Entry 7MI4 (electron microscopy, 3.20 A resolution); this record covers chains A and H of the 8 polymer chains in the assembly.

[Chain A]
Protein: CRISPR-associated exonuclease Cas4/endonuclease Cas1 fusion
Organism: Geobacter sulfurreducens
Notes: EC 3.1.-.-, 3.1.12.1
UniProt: Q74H36 (CS4F1_GEOSL); numbering as in UniProt (aligned over 1-559)
Amino-acid sequence (559 residues; row label = number of the first residue in the row):
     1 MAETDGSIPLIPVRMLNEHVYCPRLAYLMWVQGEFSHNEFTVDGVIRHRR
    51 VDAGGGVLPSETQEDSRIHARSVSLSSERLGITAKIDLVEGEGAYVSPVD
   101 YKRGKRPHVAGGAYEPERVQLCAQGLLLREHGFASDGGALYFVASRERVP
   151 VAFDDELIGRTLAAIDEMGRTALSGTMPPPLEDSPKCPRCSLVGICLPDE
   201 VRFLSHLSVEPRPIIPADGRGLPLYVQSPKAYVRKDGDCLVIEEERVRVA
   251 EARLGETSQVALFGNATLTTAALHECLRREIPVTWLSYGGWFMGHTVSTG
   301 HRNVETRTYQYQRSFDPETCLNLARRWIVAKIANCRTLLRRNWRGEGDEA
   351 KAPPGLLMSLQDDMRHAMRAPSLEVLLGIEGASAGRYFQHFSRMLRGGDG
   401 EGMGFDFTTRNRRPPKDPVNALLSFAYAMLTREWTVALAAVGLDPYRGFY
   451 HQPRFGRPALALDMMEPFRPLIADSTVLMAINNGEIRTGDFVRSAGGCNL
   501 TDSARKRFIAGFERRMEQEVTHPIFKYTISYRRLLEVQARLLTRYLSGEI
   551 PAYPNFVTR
Unresolved in the structure: 1-4, 559
Ion coordination: 4Fe-4S cluster Fe: Cys-22, Cys-187, Cys-190, Cys-196; Mn2+ site 1: His-48, Asp-87, Asp-100, Tyr-101; Mn2+ site 2: Glu-380, Glu-466
Residues lining bound ligands: 4Fe-4S cluster (SF4): Tyr-21, Cys-22, Arg-24, Leu-25, Leu-28, Pro-180, Leu-181, Cys-187, Cys-190, Cys-196, Pro-198
Swiss-Prot annotation at these positions:
  - binding site ([4Fe-4S] cluster): Cys-22, Cys-187, Cys-190, Cys-196
  - binding site (Mn(2+)): Asp-87, Asp-100, Glu-380, His-451, Glu-466
From the paper describing this entry:
  - binding site for the 35-nt DNA strand (chain H): Arg-14, Asn-17, Glu-18, Tyr-21, Leu-25, Met-29, Phe-35, Glu-117, Cys-190, Ser-191, Leu-192
  - specificity-determining residues: Glu-18
  - specificity-determining residues: Arg-14, Leu-25, Leu-192 (by similarity / conservation)
  - catalytic residues: His-48, Asp-87, Asp-100, Lys-102
  - Mn2+ coordination: His-48, Asp-87, Asp-100
  - mutagenesis - H48G, D100A: decreased catalytic activity
  - mutagenesis - S191A: decreased catalytic activity on Gsu-PAM
  - mutagenesis - E18Y: abolished catalytic activity on both PAMs

[Chain H]
Molecule: 35-nt DNA strand
Sequence (35 nucleotides; row label = number of the first residue in the row):
     1 GTCGTAGCTGAGGCCTCAGCTACGACTTTTTGAAT
Ion coordination: Mn2+: DC15 (shared with 3 residues of chain E)

[Interface between chain A and chain H]
Contacting residue pairs (49):
  Pro-12(A) / DT31(H)  phosphate contact
  Val-13(A) / DT31(H)  phosphate contact
  Arg-14(A) / DT31(H)  hydrogen bond to the phosphate
  Arg-14(A) / DG32(H)  salt bridge to the phosphate
  Arg-14(A) / DA33(H)  salt bridge to the phosphate
  Glu-18(A) / DA33(H)  base contact
  Glu-18(A) / DA34(H)  base contact
  Tyr-21(A) / DA34(H)  stacking on the base
  Tyr-21(A) / DT35(H)  base contact
  Met-29(A) / DG32(H)  base contact
  Met-29(A) / DA33(H)  base contact
  Phe-35(A) / DG32(H)  stacking on the base
  Phe-35(A) / DA33(H)  base contact
  Phe-40(A) / DA33(H)  sugar contact
  Phe-40(A) / DA34(H)  sugar contact
  Thr-41(A) / DG32(H)  sugar contact
  Thr-41(A) / DA33(H)  hydrogen bond to the sugar
  Gly-44(A) / DG32(H)  phosphate contact
  Gly-44(A) / DA33(H)  phosphate contact
  Val-45(A) / DG32(H)  sugar contact
  His-48(A) / DT31(H)  phosphate contact
  His-48(A) / DG32(H)  salt bridge to the phosphate
  His-48(A) / DA33(H)  salt bridge to the phosphate
  Thr-83(A) / DT30(H)  phosphate contact
  Ala-84(A) / DT30(H)  phosphate contact
  Ala-84(A) / DT31(H)  phosphate contact
  Lys-85(A) / DT29(H)  base contact
  Lys-85(A) / DT30(H)  hydrogen bond to the base
  Lys-85(A) / DT31(H)  hydrogen bond to the phosphate
  Asp-87(A) / DG32(H)  phosphate contact
  Asp-100(A) / DG32(H)  phosphate contact
  Tyr-101(A) / DG32(H)  phosphate contact
  Lys-102(A) / DA33(H)  salt bridge to the phosphate
  Arg-103(A) / DA33(H)  phosphate contact
  Arg-103(A) / DA34(H)  salt bridge to the phosphate
  Tyr-114(A) / DT35(H)  stacking on the base
  Pro-116(A) / DT35(H)  base contact
  Glu-117(A) / DA34(H)  base contact
  Gln-120(A) / DG32(H)  phosphate contact
  Pro-185(A) / DT35(H)  sugar contact
  Lys-186(A) / DT35(H)  base contact
  Arg-189(A) / DA33(H)  base contact
  Arg-189(A) / DA34(H)  hydrogen bond to the phosphate
  Arg-189(A) / DT35(H)  salt bridge to the phosphate
  Cys-190(A) / DA33(H)  hydrogen bond to the base
  Ser-191(A) / DA33(H)  hydrogen bond to the base
  Leu-192(A) / DA33(H)  base contact
  Arg-278(A) / DA25(H)  base contact
  Arg-278(A) / DC26(H)  base contact
Other interface residues (no listed pair), chain A (37 interface residues in all): Met-15, Asn-17, Leu-25, His-37, Asn-38, Gln-124

[Summary]
37 residues of chain A and 9 residues of chain H are in contact; the contacts include 7 hydrogen bonds, 7 salt
bridges and 3 aromatic stacking contacts. Polar contacts include Lys-85(A)/DT30(H), Cys-190(A)/DA33(H) and
Ser-191(A)/DA33(H). From the paper: catalytic residues His-48(A), Asp-87(A) and Asp-100(A) among others; H48G
and D100A of chain A reduce catalytic activity; 4 substitutions were tested in all.
Here chain A is CRISPR-associated exonuclease Cas4/endonuclease Cas1 fusion (Geobacter sulfurreducens) and
chain H is a 35-nt DNA strand. Entry 7MI4 (Symmetrical PAM-PAM prespacer bound Cas4/Cas1/Cas2 complex) was
determined by electron microscopy, deposited together with 7MI5, 7MI9, 7MIB and 7MID.
